Entry 7RON (X-ray diffraction, 1.68 A resolution); this record covers chain A.

# Chain A
Protein: CylK
Organism: Cylindrospermum licheniforme UTEX B 2014
UniProtKB: A0A1Y0K711 (A0A1Y0K711_9NOST); residues 1-676 here = UniProt positions 1-676
Amino-acid sequence (686 residues; numbered 1 to 686; the number before each row is that of its first residue):
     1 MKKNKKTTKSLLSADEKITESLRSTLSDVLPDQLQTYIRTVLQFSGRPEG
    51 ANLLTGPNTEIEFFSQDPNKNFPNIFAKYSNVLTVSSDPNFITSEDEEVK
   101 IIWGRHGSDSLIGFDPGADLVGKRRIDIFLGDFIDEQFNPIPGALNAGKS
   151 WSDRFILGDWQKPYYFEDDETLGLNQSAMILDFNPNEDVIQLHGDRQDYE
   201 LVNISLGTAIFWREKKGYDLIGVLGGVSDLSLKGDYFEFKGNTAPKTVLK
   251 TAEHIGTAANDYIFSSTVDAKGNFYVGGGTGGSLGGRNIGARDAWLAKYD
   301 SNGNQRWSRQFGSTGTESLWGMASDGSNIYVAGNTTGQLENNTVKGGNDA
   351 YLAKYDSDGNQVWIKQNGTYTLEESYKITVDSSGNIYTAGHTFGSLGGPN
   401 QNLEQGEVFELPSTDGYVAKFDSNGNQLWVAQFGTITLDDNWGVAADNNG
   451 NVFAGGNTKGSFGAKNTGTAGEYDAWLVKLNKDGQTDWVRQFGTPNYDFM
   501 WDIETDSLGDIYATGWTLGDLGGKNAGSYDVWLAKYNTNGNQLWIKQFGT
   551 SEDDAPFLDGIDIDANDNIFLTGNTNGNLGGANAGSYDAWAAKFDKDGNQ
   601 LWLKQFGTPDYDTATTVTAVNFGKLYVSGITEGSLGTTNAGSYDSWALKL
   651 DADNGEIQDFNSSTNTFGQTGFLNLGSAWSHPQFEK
Not modelled in the structure: 1-6, 46-48, 393-412, 663-686
Sequence notes: expression tag (677-686)
Metal / ion sites: Mg2+ site 1: A77, S80; Ca2+ site 1: T84, S86, D88, G104, H106, D109; Ca2+ site 2: R105, G107, D109, G131, D132, D153; Ca2+ site 3: D132, W151, D153, D188; Ca2+ site 4: Y165, E167, G173, Q176, D219, L220; Ca2+ site 5: T257, A259, D261, G641, Y643, D644; Ca2+ site 6: G290, R292, D293, S313, G315, E317; Ca2+ site 7: N348, D349, T369, T371; Ca2+ site 8: S413, T414, D415, T435, T437, D439; Ca2+ site 9: Y473, D474, T494, N496, D498; Mg2+ site 2: D502, D559, I561; Ca2+ site 10: G527, Y529, D530, T550, E552, D554; 1 more Ca2+ sites not listed
What the authors report for this chain:
  - Ca2+ coordination: R105
  - mutagenesis - R105A, Y473A: abolished catalytic activity on 1
  - mutagenesis - S318A, N334A: unchanged catalytic activity on 1
  - mutagenesis - E374A, L438A, D440A, Y473F: decreased catalytic activity
  - mutagenesis - E374A, L438A, D440A: abolished catalytic activity on 2
  - mutagenesis - R105K, D440N: abolished catalytic activity
  - mutagenesis - R105A, Y473A: abolished catalytic activity on 3 + 4
  - mutagenesis - F499A: unchanged catalytic activity on 2
  - catalytic residues: R105, E374, H391, D440, Y473 (proposed by the authors, not directly observed)

# Summary
A77 and S80 form the Mg2+ site 1. The Ca2+ site 1 is built by T84, S86, D88, G104, H106 and D109. The paper
reports catalytic residues R105, E374 and H391 among others; E374A, L438A and D440A, among others, reduce
catalytic activity; 11 substitutions were tested in all.
Chain A is CylK (Cylindrospermum licheniforme UTEX B 2014); the structure, Crystal structure of the
Friedel-Crafts alkylating enzyme CylK from Cylindospermum licheniforme, was determined by X-ray diffraction,
deposited together with 7ROO.
